7T3D - chains D and C of the 18 polymer chains in the assembly; structure by electron microscopy, 3.38 A resolution.

Chain D:
Protein: 2B05 mAb light chain
Source organism: Homo sapiens
Chain sequence (107 residues; each row starts with the number of its first residue):
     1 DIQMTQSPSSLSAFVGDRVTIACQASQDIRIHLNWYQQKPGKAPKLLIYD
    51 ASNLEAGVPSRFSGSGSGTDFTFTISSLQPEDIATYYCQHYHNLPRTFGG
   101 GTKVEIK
Cystine bridges: Cys23-Cys88

Chain C:
Protein: 2B05 mAb heavy chain
Source organism: Homo sapiens
Chain sequence (120 residues; row label = number of the first residue in the row; a row labelled like 82A-82C holds insertion residues (82A, then the next letters in order)):
     2 VQLLESGGGLVQPGGSLSLSCAASGFTFSSFAMSWVRQAPVKGLEWVSMI
    52 S
   52A A
    53 GGGNTYYADSVKGRFTISRDNSKSTLYLQM
82A-82C SSL
    83 TAEDTAVYYCAKSDSSGF
100A-100E QYGRR
   101 EFWGQGTLVTVS
Cystine bridges: Cys22-Cys92

How chain D and chain C interact:
Residue-residue contacts - 27 pairs, chain D then chain C:
  Asn34(D) - Arg100D(C)  hydrogen bond (side chain-backbone)
  Tyr36(D) - Glu101(C)  hydrogen bond
  Tyr36(D) - Trp103(C)  hydrophobic
  Gln38(D) - Gln39(C)  hydrogen bond
  Lys42(D) - Gln105(C)
  Ala43(D) - Tyr91(C)  hydrophobic
  Ala43(D) - Trp103(C)  hydrophobic
  Ala43(D) - Gly104(C)
  Ala43(D) - Gln105(C)  hydrogen bond (backbone-side chain)
  Pro44(D) - Trp103(C)
  Leu46(D) - Arg100E(C)
  Asp50(D) - Arg100D(C)  salt bridge
  Glu55(D) - Arg100E(C)  salt bridge
  Tyr87(D) - Gln39(C)
  Tyr87(D) - Leu45(C)  hydrophobic
  Gln89(D) - Glu101(C)
  Tyr91(D) - Gly100C(C)
  Tyr91(D) - Arg100D(C)
  Leu94(D) - Met50(C)  hydrophobic
  Leu94(D) - Tyr58(C)  hydrophobic
  Pro95(D) - Tyr58(C)
  Arg96(D) - Trp47(C)
  Arg96(D) - Phe100(C)  hydrogen bond (side chain-backbone)
  Arg96(D) - Glu101(C)  salt bridge
  Phe98(D) - Leu45(C)
  Phe98(D) - Glu46(C)
  Phe98(D) - Trp47(C)
Interface residues without a listed pair, chain D (19 interface residues in all): Gly41, Tyr49, Thr97
Interface residues without a listed pair, chain C (16 interface residues in all): Val37

In short:
The interface between chain D and chain C involves 19 residues on one side and 16 on the other, with 5
hydrogen bonds and 3 salt bridges. Among the polar pairs are Asp50(D)-Arg100D(C), Glu55(D)-Arg100E(C) and
Arg96(D)-Glu101(C).
Here chain D is 2B05 mAb light chain and chain C is 2B05 mAb heavy chain, both from Homo sapiens. Entry 7T3D
(CryoEM map of anchor 222-1C06 Fab and lateral patch 2B05 Fab binding H1 HA) was determined by electron
microscopy.
